Entry 4KHP (X-ray diffraction, 3.10 A resolution); this record covers chains A and M of the 22 polymer chains in the assembly.

[Chain A]
Molecule: 16S Ribosomal RNA
Organism: Thermus thermophilus
Sequence (1506 nucleotides; row label = number of the first residue in the row):
     6 UGGAGAGUUUGAUCCUGGCUCAGGGUGAACGCUGGCGGCGUGCCUAAGAC
    56 AUGCAAGUCGUGCGGGCCGCGGGAUUUUACUCCGUGGUCAGCGGCGGACG
   106 GGUGAGUAACGCGUGGGUGACCUACCCGGAAGAGGGGGACAACCCGGGGA
   156 AACUCGGGCUAAUCCCCCAUGUGGACCCGCCCCUUGGGGUGUGUCCAAAG
   206 GGCUUUGCCCGCUUCCGGAUGGGCCCGCGUCCCAUCAGCUAGUUGGUGGG
   256 GUAAUGGCCCACCAAGGCGACGACGGGUAGCCGGUCUGAGAGGAUGGCCG
   306 GCCACAGGGGCACUGAGACACGGGCCCCACUCCUACGGGAGGCAGCAGUU
   356 AGGAAUCUUCCGCAAUGGGCGCAAGCCUGACGGAGCGACGCCGCUUGGAG
   406 GAAGAAGCCCUUCGGGGUGUAAACUCCUGAACCCGGGACGAAACCCCCGA
   456 CGAGGGGACUGACGGUACCGGGGUAAUAGCGCCGGCCAACUCCGUGCCAG
   506 CAGCCGCGGUAAUACGGAGGGCGCGAGCGUUACCCGGAUUCACUGGGCGU
   556 AAAGGGCGUGUAGGCGGCCUGGGGCGUCCCAUGUGAAAGACCACGGCUCA
   606 ACCGUGGGGGAGCGUGGGAUACGCUCAGGCUAGACGGUGGGAGAGGGUGG
   656 UGGAAUUCCCGGAGUAGCGGUGAAAUGCGCAGAUACCGGGAGGAACGCCG
   706 AUGGCGAAGGCAGCCACCUGGUCCACCCGUGACGCUGAGGCGCGAAAGCG
   756 UGGGGAGCAAACCGGAUUAGAUACCCGGGUAGUCCACGCCCUAAACGAUG
   806 CGCGCUAGGUCUCUGGGUCUCCUGGGGGCCGAAGCUAACGCGUUAAGCGC
   856 GCCGCCUGGGGAGUACGGCCGCAAGGCUGAAACUCAAAGGAAUUGACGGG
   906 GGCCCGCACAAGCGGUGGAGCAUGUGGUUUAAUUCGAAGCAACGCGAAGA
   956 ACCUUACCAGGCCUUGACAUGCUAGGGAACCCGGGUGAAAGCCUGGGGUG
  1006 CCCCGCGAGGGGAGCCCUAGCACAGGUGCUGCAUGGCCGUCGUCAGCUCG
  1056 UGCCGUGAGGUGUUGGGUUAAGUCCCGCAACGAGCGCAACCCCCGCCGUU
  1106 AGUUGCCAGCGGUUCGGCCGGGCACUCUAACGGGACUGCCCGCGAAAGCG
  1156 GGAGGAAGGAGGGGACGACGUCUGGUCAGCAUGGCCCUUACGGCCUGGGC
  1206 GACACACGUGCUACAAUGCCCACUACAAAGCGAUGCCACCCGGCAACGGG
  1256 GAGCUAAUCGCAAAAAGGUGGGCCCAGUUCGGAUUGGGGUCUGCAACCCG
  1306 ACCCCAUGAAGCCGGAAUCGCUAGUAAUCGCGGAUCAGCCAUGCCGCGGU
  1356 GAAUACGUUCCCGGGCCUUGUACACACCGCCCGUCACGCCAUGGGAGCGG
  1406 GCUCUACCCGAAGUCGCCGGGAGCCUACGGGCAGGCGCCGAGGGUAGGGC
  1456 CCGUGACUGGGGCGAAGUCGUAACAAGGUAGCUGUACCGGAAGGUGCGGC
  1506 UGGAUC
Sequence notes: conflict A79 (G131378 in 55771382)
Ion coordination: Mg2+ site 1: U13, G23; Mg2+ site 2 near G22 (its only coordinating residue here); Mg2+ site 3: G62, U63; Mg2+ site 4 near G107 (its only coordinating residue here); Mg2+ site 5: A110, G111, G285; Mg2+ site 6 near G141 (its only coordinating residue here); Mg2+ site 7: C169, C170; Mg2+ site 8: U177, G178; Mg2+ site 9 near A202 (its only coordinating residue here); Mg2+ site 10: G295, G542; Mg2+ site 11 near A311 (its only coordinating residue here); Mg2+ site 12 near C324 (its only coordinating residue here); 44 more Mg2+ sites not listed
Ligand contacts:
  - paromomycin (PAR), molecule 1: G32, G47, C48, C49, A51, A52, G53, A54, G107, U108, G109, A349, C351, A352, U354, U355, A356, G357, U361, C362
  - paromomycin (PAR), molecule 2: A113, A114, C115, G116, C117, G232, C233, G234, U235, C236, C237, C238, G277, A278
  - paromomycin (PAR), molecule 3: G551, G552, C553, G554, G559, G805, G852, C853, C855, C858
  - paromomycin (PAR), molecule 4: G594, A595, C596, C597, A598, A606, C607, C608, G609, U610
  - paromomycin (PAR), molecule 5: U653, G654, G655, U656, G657, G698, A699, A700, C701, C790
  - paromomycin (PAR), molecule 6: G1044, U1045, U1048, C1049, A1165, C1171, G1172
  - paromomycin (PAR), molecule 7: G1388, U1389, C1390, A1391, C1392, G1467, C1468, G1469, A1470, A1471, G1472, U1473
  - Pactamycin (PCY): U676, G677, A678, A771, U772, U773, C779, C780

[Chain M]
Name: 30S Ribosomal protein S13
Organism: Thermus thermophilus
UniProtKB: P80377 (RS13_THET8); numbering as in UniProt (aligned over 2-121)
Sequence (120 residues; numbered 2 to 121; the number before each row is that of its first residue):
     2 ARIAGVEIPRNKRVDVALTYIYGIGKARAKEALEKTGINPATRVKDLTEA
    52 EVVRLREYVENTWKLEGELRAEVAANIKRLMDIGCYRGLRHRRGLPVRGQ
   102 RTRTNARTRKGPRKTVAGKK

[Interface between chain A and chain M]
Pairs across the interface - 95 pairs, chain A then chain M:
  A924(A) with Arg114(M), salt bridge to the phosphate
  G925(A) with Arg108(M), phosphate contact; Thr109(M), hydrogen bond to the phosphate; Arg114(M), salt bridge to the phosphate
  C926(A) with Asn106(M), base contact; Ala107(M), hydrogen bond to the phosphate; Arg108(M), hydrogen bond to the phosphate; Thr109(M), hydrogen bond to the phosphate
  A927(A) with Gln101(M), phosphate contact; Arg102(M), phosphate contact; Asn106(M), hydrogen bond to the base
  U928(A) with Arg102(M), salt bridge to the phosphate; Thr105(M), hydrogen bond to the base; Asn106(M), base contact
  G929(A) with Arg102(M), salt bridge to the phosphate; Thr105(M), base contact
  U930(A) with Arg104(M), base contact; Thr105(M), base contact
  G931(A) with Arg104(M), hydrogen bond to the base
  G932(A) with Arg104(M), hydrogen bond to the base; Lys120(M), sugar contact
  A1207(A) with Gln101(M), phosphate contact; Arg102(M), phosphate contact; Thr103(M), hydrogen bond to the phosphate; Arg104(M), phosphate contact
  C1208(A) with Arg91(M), salt bridge to the phosphate; Leu96(M), phosphate contact; Thr103(M), hydrogen bond to the phosphate; Arg104(M), base contact; Lys111(M), hydrogen bond to the sugar
  A1209(A) with Leu96(M), phosphate contact; Lys111(M), salt bridge to the phosphate; Lys115(M), hydrogen bond to the phosphate; Val117(M), base contact
  C1210(A) with Arg104(M), hydrogen bond to the base; Arg108(M), salt bridge to the phosphate; Lys111(M), salt bridge to the phosphate; Arg114(M), phosphate contact; Lys115(M), salt bridge to the phosphate; Thr116(M), hydrogen bond to the phosphate; Val117(M), hydrogen bond to the sugar
  A1211(A) with Arg104(M), hydrogen bond to the base; Thr105(M), base contact; Arg114(M), salt bridge to the phosphate; Thr116(M), hydrogen bond to the phosphate
  C1212(A) with Thr105(M), base contact
  G1277(A) with Arg14(M), hydrogen bond to the sugar
  C1278(A) with Arg14(M), sugar contact; Arg44(M), salt bridge to the phosphate
  C1279(A) with Lys13(M), phosphate contact; Arg44(M), salt bridge to the phosphate
  U1283(A) with Lys13(M), phosphate contact
  U1284(A) with Lys13(M), salt bridge to the phosphate; Arg14(M), base contact; Val17(M), base contact; Tyr21(M), phosphate contact; Lys27(M), hydrogen bond to the sugar
  A1288(A) with Thr109(M), hydrogen bond to the sugar
  U1289(A) with Gln101(M), hydrogen bond to the phosphate; Thr109(M), sugar contact; Arg110(M), hydrogen bond to the sugar
  U1290(A) with His92(M), hydrogen bond to the phosphate; Pro97(M), phosphate contact; Val98(M), hydrogen bond to the phosphate; Arg99(M), salt bridge to the phosphate; Gln101(M), phosphate contact; Arg110(M), salt bridge to the phosphate
  G1291(A) with Val74(M), sugar contact; Asn77(M), hydrogen bond to the sugar; Arg88(M), salt bridge to the phosphate; His92(M), salt bridge to the phosphate; Val98(M), phosphate contact; Arg99(M), salt bridge to the phosphate
  G1292(A) with Asn77(M), sugar contact; Arg88(M), salt bridge to the phosphate
  C1302(A) with Tyr87(M), sugar contact
  C1303(A) with Tyr87(M), sugar contact
  C1304(A) with Gly100(M), phosphate contact
  G1305(A) with Gly100(M), phosphate contact
  C1310(A) with Ala28(M), phosphate contact; Arg29(M), hydrogen bond to the sugar
  A1311(A) with Gly24(M), hydrogen bond to the phosphate; Ile25(M), phosphate contact; Gly26(M), hydrogen bond to the phosphate; Lys27(M), phosphate contact; Ala28(M), phosphate contact; Arg29(M), hydrogen bond to the phosphate; Leu70(M), sugar contact
  U1312(A) with Ile22(M), phosphate contact; Tyr23(M), phosphate contact; Gly24(M), hydrogen bond to the phosphate; Ile25(M), hydrogen bond to the phosphate; Gly26(M), phosphate contact
  G1313(A) with Tyr23(M), phosphate contact
  A1314(A) with Thr109(M), base contact
Interface residues without a listed pair, chain A (35 interface residues in all): G1206
Interface residues without a listed pair, chain M (46 interface residues in all): Thr20, Arg71, Ile78, Leu81, Pro113

[Summary]
Chain A and chain M form an interface of 35 and 46 residues respectively, with 31 hydrogen bonds and 19 salt
bridges. Polar pairs include A927(A)-Asn106(M), U928(A)-Thr105(M) and G931(A)-Arg104(M). Ligands of chain A: 7
copies of paromomycin and Pactamycin.
Chain A is 16S Ribosomal RNA and chain M is 30S Ribosomal protein S13, both from Thermus thermophilus; the
structure, Structure of the Thermus thermophilus 30S ribosomal subunit in complex with de-6-MSA-pactamycin,
was determined by X-ray diffraction.
